7B1H - chains B and C of the 4 polymer chains in the assembly; structure by X-ray diffraction, 2.40 A resolution.

== Chain B ==
Molecule: Mitotic spindle assembly checkpoint protein MAD1
Organism: Homo sapiens
Reference sequence: Q9Y6D9 (MD1L1_HUMAN); numbering as in UniProt (aligned over 597-718)
Chain sequence (122 residues; numbered 597 to 718; the number before each row is that of its first residue):
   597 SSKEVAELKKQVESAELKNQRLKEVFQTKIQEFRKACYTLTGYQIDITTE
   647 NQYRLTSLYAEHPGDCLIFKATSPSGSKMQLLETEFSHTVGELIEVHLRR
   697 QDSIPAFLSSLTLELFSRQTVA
UniProt features mapped onto this chain:
  - modified residue: Ser598 (Phosphoserine), Ser610 (Phosphoserine), Tyr634 (Phosphotyrosine), Thr716 (Phosphothreonine)
  - natural variant: Glu628 to Ala718 (deletion: In MVA7)
  - mutagenesis: Ser597 to Ala718 (Defective dimerization. Reduces binding to the closed and open conformations of MAD2L1. Impairs mitotic checkpoint signaling abolishing mitotic arrest, and shortens the duration of mitosis), Ser598 (S598A/E: Does not impact the duration of mitosis), Ser610 (S610A/E: Impairs mitotic checkpoint signaling and shortens the duration of mitosis), Tyr634 (Y634E: Reduces binding to closed and open conformations of MAD2L1. Impairs mitotic checkpoint signaling abolishing mitotic arrest, and shortens the duration of mitosis ...), Thr716 (T716A/E: Reduces binding to closed and open conformations of MAD2L1. Impairs mitotic checkpoint signaling and shortens the duration of mitosis)
Reported in the primary citation:
  - mutagenesis - L618A, F629A: decreased expression

== Chain C ==
Molecule: Mitotic checkpoint serine/threonine-protein kinase BUB1
Notes: EC 2.7.11.1
Reference sequence: O43683 (BUB1_HUMAN); residues 455-479 here = UniProt positions 455-479
Chain sequence (26 residues; each row starts with the number of its first residue):
   455 KVQPSPTVHTKEALGFIMNMFQAPTS
Disordered / not traced: 455-459, 478-480
Construct notes: expression tag (480)
Modified / non-standard residues: Ser459 (phosphoserine; SEP); Thr461 (phosphothreonine; TPO)
UniProt features mapped onto this chain:
  - region: Pro458 to Gln476 (Essential for loading of BUBR1, MAD1L1 and MAD2L1 to kinetochores)

== How chain B and chain C interact ==
Contacting residue pairs (16):
  Lys619(B) with Phe470(C)
  Phe622(B) with Ile471(C), hydrophobic; Phe475(C), hydrophobic
  Gln623(B) with Met474(C)
  Ile626(B) with Phe475(C), hydrophobic
  Arg630(B) with Met474(C), hydrogen bond (side chain-backbone); Phe475(C); Gln476(C); Ala477(C)
  Asp642(B) with Phe475(C); Gln476(C)
  Ile643(B) with Phe475(C), hydrogen bond (backbone-backbone); Gln476(C)
  Thr644(B) with Gln476(C)
  Thr645(B) with Gln476(C)
  Arg650(B) with Gln476(C)
Also at the interface, not in a pair above, chain B (12 interface residues in all): Gln627, Ile641
Also at the interface, not in a pair above, chain C (7 interface residues in all): Met472
Interface features reported in the paper:
  - pairs named by the authors: Lys619(B)-Phe470(C), Arg650(B)-Gln476(C)
  - hot spots on chain B (mutagenesis) - L618A: abolished binding to Mitotic checkpoint serine/threonine-protein kinase BUB1 (chain C)
  - hot spots on chain B (mutagenesis) - Q627A/I643A/R650A (Kd 14.5 uM), Q627A/R630A/I643A/R650A (Kd 25 uM), R630A (Kd 10 uM): decreased binding to Mitotic checkpoint serine/threonine-protein kinase BUB1 (chain C)
  - hot spots on chain B (mutagenesis) - I643A: unchanged binding to Mitotic checkpoint serine/threonine-protein kinase BUB1 (chain C)

== Overview ==
12 residues of chain B and 7 residues of chain C are in contact; the contacts include 2 hydrogen bonds. Polar
contacts include Arg630(B)-Met474(C) and Ile643(B)-Phe475(C). The authors report contacts between Lys619(B)
and Phe470(C) and Arg650(B) and Gln476(C). From the paper: Q627A/I643A/R650A, Q627A/R630A/I643A/R650A and
R630A of chain B reduce binding to Mitotic checkpoint serine/threonine-protein kinase BUB1 (chain C); L618A
and F629A of chain B reduce expression.
Here chain B is Mitotic spindle assembly checkpoint protein MAD1 (Homo sapiens) and chain C is Mitotic
checkpoint serine/threonine-protein kinase BUB1. Entry 7B1H (Monoclinic P21 Structure of Human Mad1 C-terminal
Domain in Complex with Phosphorylated Bub1 CD1 Domain) was determined by X-ray diffraction, deposited together
with 7B1F and 7B1J.
